PDB entry 5B04 | X-ray diffraction, 2.99 A resolution | chains H and J of the 10 polymer chains in the assembly

# Chain H
Molecule: Probable translation initiation factor eIF-2B subunit delta
Source organism: Schizosaccharomyces pombe (strain 972 / ATCC 24843)
UniProt: Q09924 (EI2BD_SCHPO); residue numbers follow UniProt; this construct covers 1-467
Sequence (467 residues; each row starts with the number of its first residue):
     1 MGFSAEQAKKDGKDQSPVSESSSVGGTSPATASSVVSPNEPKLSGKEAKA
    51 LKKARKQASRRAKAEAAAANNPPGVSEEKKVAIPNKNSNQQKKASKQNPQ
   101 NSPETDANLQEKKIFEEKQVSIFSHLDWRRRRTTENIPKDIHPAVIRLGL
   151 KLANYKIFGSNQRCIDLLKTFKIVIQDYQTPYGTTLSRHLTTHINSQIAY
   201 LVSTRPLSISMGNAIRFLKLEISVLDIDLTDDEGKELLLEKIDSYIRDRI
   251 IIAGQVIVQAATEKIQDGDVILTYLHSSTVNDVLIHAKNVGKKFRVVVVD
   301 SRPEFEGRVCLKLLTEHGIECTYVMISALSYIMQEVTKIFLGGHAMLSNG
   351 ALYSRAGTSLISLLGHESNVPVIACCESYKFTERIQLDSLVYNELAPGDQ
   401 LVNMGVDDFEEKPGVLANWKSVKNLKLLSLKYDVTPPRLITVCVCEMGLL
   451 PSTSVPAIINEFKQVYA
Unresolved in the structure: 1-113, 463-467
Swiss-Prot annotation at these positions:
  - modified residue: Ser16 (Phosphoserine), Ser19 (Phosphoserine), Ser21 (Phosphoserine), Ser23 (Phosphoserine), Thr27 (Phosphothreonine), Ser28 (Phosphoserine), Ser37 (Phosphoserine)
  - mutagenesis: Asp248 (D248K: Increases guanyl-nucleotide exchange factor activity on eIF2)

# Chain J
Molecule: Probable translation initiation factor eIF-2B subunit epsilon
Source organism: Schizosaccharomyces pombe (strain 972 / ATCC 24843)
UniProt: P56287 (EI2BE_SCHPO); residue numbers follow UniProt; this construct covers 1-678
Sequence (678 residues; row label = number of the first residue in the row):
     1 MPPSKGLNGKLEKPKHALQAIVLSDSYNYRFRPLTLDKPRCLLPLANTPL
    51 IEYTFEFLALAGVQEVYVFCCAHAGQIREYIEKSKWNLPSSPFSVNTIVS
   101 RESLSVGDALRELDSKQLITSDFILVSGDVVSNVPLNEVLKEHRKRREDD
   151 KNAIMTMVVREASPFHRTRARTESSVFVIDKKTSQCVHYQANERGKHYVS
   201 MDPEIFNEHEELEVRNDLIDCQIDICSNDVPALFTENFDYQDIRKDFVYG
   251 VLTSDLLGKKIHCHVAKENYAARVRSLQTYDAISKDVLSRWVYPFVPDSN
   301 LLNQTFSYQRHQIYKEEDVVLARSCIIKARTLIGAYTKVGDASVVANTII
   351 GRNCTIGSNCSIDSAFLWEDVVIGDNCRIGKAILANSVKIGNNCSIEDGA
   401 IVAAGVVIGDNTIIEKNKRLTTFESHSQGTLNDPSLVGIGGRGQEYHAEE
   451 DSDDEGEFMEASGLIESTNELHLSDSESSETSSSSEEDMEFIPFSARRDS
   501 ANTINSEDFDEGDFNKEAQQSLERAFEENHQIDIAALELNTLRMAMNANY
   551 HEVRSAIVLALLRRIMHLDVSPKEALAKVMTRWGPLLAKLTFSHEEQVDN
   601 VLTLQKYCVRLSMTRHFLQLLGYFYQLEIAEENAIQEWYSDPRSSEGELA
   651 ALRDAGGKQFVDWLNTAESESESEEGSE
Unresolved in the structure: 1-15, 444-678
Swiss-Prot annotation at these positions:
  - modified residue: Thr172 (Phosphothreonine), Ser500 (Phosphoserine), Thr503 (Phosphothreonine), Ser506 (Phosphoserine)

# Interface between chain H and chain J
Residue-residue contacts (8):
  Arg295(H) - His311(J)  hydrogen bond
  Tyr331(H) - Tyr308(J)
  Tyr331(H) - Arg310(J)  hydrogen bond (backbone-side chain)
  Gln334(H) - Arg310(J)
  Glu335(H) - Arg310(J)  salt bridge
  Glu335(H) - His311(J)  salt bridge
  Glu410(H) - Lys267(J)  salt bridge
  Lys412(H) - Glu268(J)  salt bridge
Other interface residues (no listed pair), chain H (7 interface residues in all): Ile332

# In short
7 residues of chain H and 5 residues of chain J are in contact; the contacts include 2 hydrogen bonds and 4
salt bridges. Among the polar pairs are Glu335(H)-Arg310(J), Glu335(H)-His311(J) and Glu410(H)-Lys267(J).
Curated annotation (UniProt) lists one mutagenesis site on chain H.
Chain H is Probable translation initiation factor eIF-2B subunit delta and chain J is Probable translation
initiation factor eIF-2B subunit epsilon, both from Schizosaccharomyces pombe (strain 972 / ATCC 24843); the
structure, Crystal structure of the eukaryotic translation initiation factor 2B from Schizosaccharomyces
pombe, was determined by X-ray diffraction.
